PDB entry 1LVM | X-ray diffraction, 1.80 A resolution | chains A and E of the 3 polymer chains in the assembly

== Chain A ==
Name: Catalytic domain of the nuclear inclusion protein A (nia)
Organism: Tobacco etch virus
UniProtKB: P04517 (POLG_TEV); residues 1-221 here correspond to UniProt positions 2038-2258 (UniProt number = residue number + 2037)
Chain sequence (229 residues; row label = number of the first residue in the row; note: 1 number in that range is skipped by the numbering (no residue carries it; nothing is unmodelled there); numbers below 1 keep their minus sign (Gly-8 is residue -8)):
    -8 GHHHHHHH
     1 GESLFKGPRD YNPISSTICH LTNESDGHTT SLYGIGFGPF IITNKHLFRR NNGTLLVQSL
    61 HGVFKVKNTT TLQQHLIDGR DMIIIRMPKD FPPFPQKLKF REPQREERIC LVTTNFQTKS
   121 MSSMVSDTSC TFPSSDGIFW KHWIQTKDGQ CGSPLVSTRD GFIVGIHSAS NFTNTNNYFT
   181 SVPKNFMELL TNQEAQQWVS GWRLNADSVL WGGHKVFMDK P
Construct notes: expression tag (-8 to -1); engineered mutation Asp219 (Ser2256 in P04517)
Swiss-Prot annotation at these positions:
  - active site (For nuclear inclusion protein A activity): His46, Asp81, Cys151
From the paper describing this entry:
  - catalytic residues: His46, Asp81, Cys151
  - contacts within the chain: His46-Asp81
  - mutagenesis - S219D (10- fold): increased stability (citing earlier work)
  - mutagenesis - S219D: unchanged catalytic activity (citing earlier work)
  - conformationally variable residues (loop rearrangement, side-chain flip): Thr114 to Met124, Phe172
  - binding site for Oligopeptide substrate for the protease: Thr146, His167, Asn171, Phe172, Asn176, Tyr178, Phe217, Lys220
  - binding site for Oligopeptide substrate for the protease: Pro221

== Chain E ==
Name: Catalytic domain of the nuclear inclusion protein A (nia)
Organism: Tobacco etch virus
UniProtKB: P04517 (POLG_TEV); residues 230-236 here correspond to UniProt positions 2267-2273 (UniProt number = residue number + 2037)
Chain sequence (7 residues; each row starts with the number of its first residue):
   230 EATQLMN

== How chain A and chain E interact ==
Pairs across the interface (19; chain A residue first):
  Leu56(A) - Ala231(E)  hydrophobic
  Val63(A) - Ala231(E)
  Val63(A) - Thr232(E)  hydrogen bond (backbone-backbone)
  Phe64(A) - Thr232(E)
  Phe64(A) - Leu234(E)  hydrophobic
  Lys65(A) - Thr232(E)  hydrogen bond (backbone-backbone)
  Lys65(A) - Gln233(E)
  Lys65(A) - Leu234(E)  hydrogen bond (backbone-backbone)
  Val66(A) - Leu234(E)  hydrophobic
  Lys67(A) - Gln233(E)
  Lys67(A) - Leu234(E)
  Lys67(A) - Met235(E)
  Lys67(A) - Asn236(E)
  Thr71(A) - Asn236(E)
  Met87(A) - Leu234(E)  hydrophobic
  Pro88(A) - Leu234(E)  hydrophobic
  Asp90(A) - Leu234(E)
  Asp90(A) - Met235(E)  hydrogen bond (side chain-backbone)
  Phe91(A) - Leu234(E)
Other interface residues (no listed pair), chain E (7 interface residues in all): Glu230
Interface features reported in the paper:
  - interface residues, chain A: Gly62(A)
  - interface residues, chain E: Glu230(E)

== Summary ==
11 residues of chain A and 7 residues of chain E are in contact; the contacts include 4 hydrogen bonds. Among
the polar pairs are Asp90(A)-Met235(E), Val63(A)-Thr232(E) and Lys65(A)-Thr232(E). From UniProt: 3 active-site
residues on chain A. The paper reports catalytic residues His46(A), Asp81(A) and Cys151(A); S219D of chain A
increases stability.
Here chain A is Catalytic domain of the nuclear inclusion protein A (nia) and chain E is Catalytic domain of
the nuclear inclusion protein A (nia), both from Tobacco etch virus. Entry 1LVM (Catalytically active tobacco
etch virus protease complexed with product) was determined by X-ray diffraction together with 1LVB from the
same study.
